PDB entry 6CAO | X-ray diffraction, 3.45 A resolution | chains A and D of the 23 polymer chains in the assembly

# Chain A
Molecule: 16S Ribosomal RNA rRNA
From: Thermus thermophilus (strain HB8 / ATCC 27634 / DSM 579)
Sequence (1522 nucleotides; row label = number of the first residue in the row; note: 42 numbers in that range are skipped by the numbering (no residue carries them; nothing is unmodelled there); a row labelled like 190A-190L holds insertion residues (190A, then the next letters in order); numbering starts at 0):
     0 UUUGUUGGAGAGUUUGAUCCUGGCUCAGGGUGAACGCUGGCGGCGUGCCU
    50 AAGACAUGCAAGUCGUGCGGG
    73 CCGCGGGGUUUU
    88 ACUCCG
    95 UGGUC
   101 AGCGGCGGACGGGUGAGUAACGCGUGGGU
  129A G
   130 ACCUACCCGGAAGAGGGGGACAACCCGGGGAAACUCGGGCUAAUCCCCCA
   180 UGUGGACCCGC
190A-190L CCCUUGGGGUGU
   191 GUCCAAAGGGCUUU
   216 GCCCGCUUCCGGAUGGGCCCGCGUCCCAUCAGCUAGUUGGUGGGGUAAUG
   266 GCCCACCAAGGCGACGACGGGUAGCCGGUCUGAGAGGAUGGCCGGCCACA
   316 GGGGCACUGAGACACGGGCCCCACUCCUACGGGAGGCAGCAGUUAGGAAU
   366 CUUCCGCAAUGGGCGCAAGCCUGACGGAGCGACGCCGCUUGGAGGAAGAA
   416 GCCCUUCGGGGUGUAAACUCCUGAA
   442 CCCGGGACGAAACCCCCGACGA
   474 GGGGACUGACGGUACCGGG
   494 GUAAUAGCGCCGGCCAACUCCGUGCCAGCAGCCXCGGUAAUACGGAGGGC
   544 GCGAGCGUUACCCGGAUUCACUGGGCGUAAAGGGCGUGUAGGCGGCCUGG
   594 GGCGUCCCAUGUGAAAGACCACGGCUCAACCGUGGGGGAGCGUGGGAUAC
   644 GCUCAGGCUAGACGGUGGGAGAGGGUGGUGGAAUUCCCGGAGUAGCGGUG
   694 AAAUGCGCAGAUACCGGGAGGAACGCCGAUGGCGAAGGCAGCCACCUGGU
   744 CCACCCGUGACGCUGAGGCGCGAAAGCGUGGGGAGCAAACCGGAUUAGAU
   794 ACCCGGGUAGUCCACGCCCUAAACGAUGCGCGCUAGGUCUCUGGGUCU
   848 CCUGGGGGCCGAAGCUAACGCGUUAAGCGCGCCGCCUGGGGAGUACGGCC
   898 GCAAGGCUGAAACUCAAAGGAAUUGACGGGGGCCCGCACAAGCGGUGGAG
   948 CAUGUGGUUUAAUUCGAAGXAACGCGAAGAACCUUACCAGGCCUUGACAU
   998 GCUAGG
 1003A G
  1004 AACCCGGGUGAAAGCCUGGGGUGCCCC
1030A-1030D GCGA
  1031 GGGGAGCCCUAGCACAGGUGCUGCAUGGCCGUCGUCAGCUCGUGCCGUGA
  1081 GGUGUUGGGUUAAGUCCCGCAACGAGCGCAACCCCCGCCGUUAGUUGCCA
  1131 GCGGUUCGGCCGGGCACUCUAACGGGACUGCCCGCGAAA
  1171 GCGGGAGGAAGGAGGGGACGACGUCUGGUCAGCAUGGCCCUUACGGCCUG
  1221 GGCGACACACGUGCUACAAUGCCCACUACAAAGCGAUGCCACCCGGCAAC
  1271 GGGGAGCUAAUCGCAAAAAGGUGGGCCCAGUUCGGAUUGGGGUCUGCAAC
  1321 CCGACCCCAUGAAGCCGGAAUCGCUAGUAAUCGCGGAUCAG
 1361A C
  1362 CAUGCCGCGGUGAAUACGUUCCCGGGCCUUGUACACACXGCCXGUXACGC
  1412 CAUGGGAGCGGGCUCUACCCGAAGUCGCCGGG
  1446 AGCCUACGGG
  1459 CAGGCGCCGAGGGUAGGGCCCGUGACUGGGGCGAAGUCGUAACAAGGUAG
  1509 CUGUACCGGAAGGUGCGGCUGGAUCACCUCCUUUCU
Not modelled in the structure: 0-4, 1534-1538
Modified residues: PSU (pseudouridine-5'-monophosphate) at position 516, G7M (N7-methyl-guanosine-5'-monophosphate) at position 527, M2G (N2-dimethylguanosine-5'-monophosphate) at position 966, 5MC (5-methylcytidine-5'-monophosphate) at position 967, 2MG (2N-methylguanosine-5'-monophosphate) at position 1207, 5MC (5-methylcytidine-5'-monophosphate) at position 1400, 4OC (4n,o2'-methylcytidine-5'-monophosphate) at position 1402, 5MC (5-methylcytidine-5'-monophosphate) at position 1404, 5MC (5-methylcytidine-5'-monophosphate) at position 1407, UR3 (3-methyluridine-5'-monophoshate) at position 1498, MA6 (6N-dimethyladenosine-5'-monophoshate) at position 1518, MA6 (6N-dimethyladenosine-5'-monophoshate) at position 1519, PSU (pseudouridine-5'-monophosphate) at position 1540, PSU (pseudouridine-5'-monophosphate) at position 1541
Covalently attached groups: paromomycin (PAR) linked to G1405
Metal / ion sites: Mg2+ site 1 near U5 (its only coordinating residue here); Mg2+ site 2: G11, U12; Mg2+ site 3 near G21 (its only coordinating residue here); Mg2+ site 4 near C48 (its only coordinating residue here); Mg2+ site 5 near A53 (its only coordinating residue here); Mg2+ site 6: G61, U62; Mg2+ site 7: G69, U98; Mg2+ site 8: G107, G326; Mg2+ site 9: A109, G331; Mg2+ site 10 near G113 (its only coordinating residue here); Mg2+ site 11 near G117 (its only coordinating residue here); Mg2+ site 12: C121, G124, U125; 83 more Mg2+ sites not listed; 13 more K+ sites not listed
Ligand contacts:
  - paromomycin (PAR), molecule 1: G31, C47, C48, A50, A51, G52, A53, G113, U114, G115, A353, C355, A356, U358, U359, A360, G361, U365, C366
  - paromomycin (PAR), molecule 2: G567, G568, C569, G570, G575, G821, C822, C862, U863, G874, C875, C879
  - paromomycin (PAR), molecule 3: G610, A611, C613, A614, C615, A622, C623, C624, G625, U626
  - paromomycin (PAR), molecule 4: G661, G662, A663, G664, A665, G666, G667, U740, G741, G742, U743
  - paromomycin (PAR), molecule 5: U669, G670, G671, U672, G673, G714, A715, A716, C717, C805, C806, A807
  - paromomycin (PAR), molecule 6: 5MC_1404, U1406, 5MC_1407, A1408, C1409, G1489, C1490, G1491, A1492, A1493, G1494, U1495, C1496
What the authors report for this chain:
  - conformationally variable residues (side-chain flip): C1397

# Chain D
Name: 30S ribosomal protein S4
From: Thermus thermophilus (strain HB8 / ATCC 27634 / DSM 579)
UniProt: P80373 (RS4_THET8); numbering as in UniProt (aligned over 2-209)
Sequence (208 residues; row label = number of the first residue in the row):
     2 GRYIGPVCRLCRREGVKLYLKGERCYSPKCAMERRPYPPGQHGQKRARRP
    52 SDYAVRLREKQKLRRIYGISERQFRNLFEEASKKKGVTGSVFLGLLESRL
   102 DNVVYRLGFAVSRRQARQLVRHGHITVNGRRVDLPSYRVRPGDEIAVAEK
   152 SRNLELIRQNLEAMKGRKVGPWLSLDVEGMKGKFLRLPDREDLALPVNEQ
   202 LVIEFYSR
Metal / ion sites: Zn2+: Cys9, Cys12, Cys26, Cys31; Mg2+: Ala82, Lys85, Gly87, Thr89
Curated features (UniProtKB/Swiss-Prot):
  - binding site (Zn(2+)): Cys9, Cys12, Cys26, Cys31

# How chain A and chain D interact
Pairs across the interface (122; chain A residue first):
  A8(A) - Glu205(D)  hydrogen bond to the base
  A8(A) - Ser208(D)  hydrogen bond to the base
  A8(A) - Arg209(D)  base contact
  A26(A) - Arg209(D)  hydrogen bond to the sugar
  G28(A) - Arg76(D)  salt bridge to the phosphate
  C400(A) - Arg73(D)  salt bridge to the phosphate
  C401(A) - Arg73(D)  salt bridge to the phosphate
  C401(A) - Asn77(D)  hydrogen bond to the phosphate
  G402(A) - Gln74(D)  phosphate contact
  G402(A) - Leu135(D)  sugar contact
  G402(A) - Ser137(D)  hydrogen bond to the phosphate
  C403(A) - Gln74(D)  hydrogen bond to the phosphate
  C403(A) - Arg122(D)  hydrogen bond to the sugar
  C403(A) - Pro136(D)  phosphate contact
  C403(A) - Ser137(D)  hydrogen bond to the phosphate
  U404(A) - Gly2(D)  hydrogen bond to the base
  U404(A) - Arg118(D)  salt bridge to the phosphate
  U404(A) - Arg122(D)  phosphate contact
  U405(A) - Gly2(D)  hydrogen bond to the base
  U405(A) - Arg3(D)  salt bridge to the phosphate
  G406(A) - Arg3(D)  sugar contact
  G406(A) - Ile5(D)  sugar contact
  G406(A) - Gln119(D)  hydrogen bond to the base
  G407(A) - Ile5(D)  phosphate contact
  G407(A) - Ser113(D)  phosphate contact
  G407(A) - Arg115(D)  salt bridge to the phosphate
  G407(A) - Gln116(D)  hydrogen bond to the sugar
  G407(A) - Gln119(D)  sugar contact
  A408(A) - Leu21(D)  phosphate contact
  A408(A) - Lys22(D)  phosphate contact
  A408(A) - Val112(D)  sugar contact
  A408(A) - Ser113(D)  hydrogen bond to the phosphate
  A408(A) - Arg115(D)  phosphate contact
  A408(A) - Gln116(D)  hydrogen bond to the sugar
  G409(A) - Lys22(D)  salt bridge to the phosphate
  G409(A) - Glu24(D)  phosphate contact
  G409(A) - Arg25(D)  phosphate contact
  G410(A) - Lys22(D)  hydrogen bond to the base
  G410(A) - Arg25(D)  salt bridge to the phosphate
  G410(A) - Lys30(D)  salt bridge to the phosphate
  A411(A) - Arg25(D)  salt bridge to the phosphate
  A411(A) - Lys30(D)  salt bridge to the phosphate
  A412(A) - Arg35(D)  salt bridge to the phosphate
  G413(A) - Arg35(D)  hydrogen bond to the base
  G413(A) - Arg36(D)  base contact
  C419(A) - Gln42(D)  sugar contact
  G425(A) - Gln45(D)  hydrogen bond to the phosphate
  G426(A) - Arg36(D)  salt bridge to the phosphate
  G426(A) - Tyr38(D)  hydrogen bond to the phosphate
  G426(A) - Gly41(D)  hydrogen bond to the sugar
  G426(A) - Gln42(D)  hydrogen bond to the sugar
  G426(A) - Gln45(D)  phosphate contact
  U427(A) - Arg13(D)  salt bridge to the phosphate
  U427(A) - Arg36(D)  salt bridge to the phosphate
  U427(A) - Pro40(D)  phosphate contact
  U427(A) - Gly41(D)  hydrogen bond to the phosphate
  G428(A) - Pro7(D)  phosphate contact
  G428(A) - Arg13(D)  phosphate contact
  G428(A) - Arg36(D)  hydrogen bond to the sugar
  U429(A) - Cys9(D)  phosphate contact
  U429(A) - Arg13(D)  salt bridge to the phosphate
  U429(A) - Lys22(D)  hydrogen bond to the sugar
  U429(A) - Arg25(D)  base contact
  U429(A) - Ala32(D)  phosphate contact
  U429(A) - Arg36(D)  salt bridge to the phosphate
  A430(A) - Pro7(D)  phosphate contact
  A430(A) - Val8(D)  hydrogen bond to the phosphate
  A430(A) - Cys9(D)  hydrogen bond to the phosphate
  A430(A) - Arg10(D)  phosphate contact
  A430(A) - Lys22(D)  phosphate contact
  U437(A) - Gln119(D)  base contact
  U437(A) - His123(D)  hydrogen bond to the sugar
  U437(A) - His125(D)  hydrogen bond to the phosphate
  U437(A) - Leu155(D)  phosphate contact
  G438(A) - His123(D)  sugar contact
  G438(A) - His125(D)  salt bridge to the phosphate
  C489(A) - Arg132(D)  salt bridge to the phosphate
  G490(A) - Arg132(D)  salt bridge to the phosphate
  A496(A) - Gln119(D)  base contact
  C508(A) - Tyr54(D)  sugar contact
  C508(A) - Arg209(D)  salt bridge to the phosphate
  A509(A) - Ser52(D)  hydrogen bond to the phosphate
  A509(A) - Tyr54(D)  phosphate contact
  A509(A) - Ala55(D)  sugar contact
  C511(A) - His43(D)  hydrogen bond to the base
  C511(A) - Arg49(D)  salt bridge to the phosphate
  U512(A) - Gln42(D)  hydrogen bond to the sugar
  U512(A) - His43(D)  hydrogen bond to the sugar
  U512(A) - Lys46(D)  salt bridge to the phosphate
  U512(A) - Arg49(D)  salt bridge to the phosphate
  G540(A) - Gln42(D)  hydrogen bond to the base
  G541(A) - Gly41(D)  sugar contact
  G541(A) - Gln42(D)  hydrogen bond to the sugar
  G542(A) - Arg10(D)  salt bridge to the phosphate
  G542(A) - Arg14(D)  phosphate contact
  G542(A) - Pro40(D)  sugar contact
  G542(A) - Gly41(D)  sugar contact
  C543(A) - Arg10(D)  salt bridge to the phosphate
  C543(A) - Arg14(D)  salt bridge to the phosphate
  C543(A) - Arg59(D)  phosphate contact
  G544(A) - Arg59(D)  salt bridge to the phosphate
  G544(A) - Gln62(D)  hydrogen bond to the phosphate
  G544(A) - Arg66(D)  salt bridge to the phosphate
  C545(A) - Lys61(D)  salt bridge to the phosphate
  C545(A) - Gln62(D)  hydrogen bond to the phosphate
  C545(A) - Arg65(D)  salt bridge to the phosphate
  C545(A) - Glu72(D)  sugar contact
  G546(A) - Tyr4(D)  base contact
  G546(A) - Ser71(D)  phosphate contact
  G546(A) - Glu72(D)  hydrogen bond to the phosphate
  G546(A) - Arg73(D)  hydrogen bond to the phosphate
  A547(A) - Gly2(D)  hydrogen bond to the phosphate
  C613(A) - Lys84(D)  phosphate contact
  A614(A) - Lys85(D)  salt bridge to the phosphate
  G616(A) - Arg141(D)  salt bridge to the phosphate
  U619(A) - Arg132(D)  base contact
  U619(A) - Val133(D)  base contact
  U619(A) - Asp134(D)  hydrogen bond to the base
  U619(A) - Leu135(D)  base contact
  C620(A) - Leu135(D)  base contact
  C620(A) - Ser137(D)  hydrogen bond to the base
  C620(A) - Tyr138(D)  sugar contact
Also at the interface, not in a pair above, chain A (49 interface residues in all): C436, A439, G491
Also at the interface, not in a pair above, chain D (69 interface residues in all): Gly6, Arg57, Leu58, Arg100, Lys151, Leu157

# In short
The interface between chain A and chain D involves 49 residues on one side and 69 on the other, with 40
hydrogen bonds and 33 salt bridges. Polar contacts include A8(A)-Glu205(D), A8(A)-Ser208(D) and
U404(A)-Gly2(D). Ligands of chain A: 5 copies of paromomycin. Paromomycin is covalently linked to G1405(A).
From the paper: conformational variability at C1397(A).
Chain A is 16S Ribosomal RNA rRNA and chain D is 30S ribosomal protein S4, both from Thermus thermophilus
(strain HB8 / ATCC 27634 / DSM 579); the structure, Structure of the ribosomal decoding complex at ambient
temperature, was determined by X-ray diffraction.
